Entry 3K4B (X-ray diffraction, 1.90 A resolution); this record covers chain A.

# Chain A
Molecule: Pyranose 2-oxidase
Organism: Trametes ochracea
Notes: EC 1.1.3.10
Reference sequence: Q7ZA32 (Q7ZA32_TRAOC); residue numbers follow UniProt; this construct covers 1-623
Amino-acid sequence (623 residues; each row starts with the number of its first residue):
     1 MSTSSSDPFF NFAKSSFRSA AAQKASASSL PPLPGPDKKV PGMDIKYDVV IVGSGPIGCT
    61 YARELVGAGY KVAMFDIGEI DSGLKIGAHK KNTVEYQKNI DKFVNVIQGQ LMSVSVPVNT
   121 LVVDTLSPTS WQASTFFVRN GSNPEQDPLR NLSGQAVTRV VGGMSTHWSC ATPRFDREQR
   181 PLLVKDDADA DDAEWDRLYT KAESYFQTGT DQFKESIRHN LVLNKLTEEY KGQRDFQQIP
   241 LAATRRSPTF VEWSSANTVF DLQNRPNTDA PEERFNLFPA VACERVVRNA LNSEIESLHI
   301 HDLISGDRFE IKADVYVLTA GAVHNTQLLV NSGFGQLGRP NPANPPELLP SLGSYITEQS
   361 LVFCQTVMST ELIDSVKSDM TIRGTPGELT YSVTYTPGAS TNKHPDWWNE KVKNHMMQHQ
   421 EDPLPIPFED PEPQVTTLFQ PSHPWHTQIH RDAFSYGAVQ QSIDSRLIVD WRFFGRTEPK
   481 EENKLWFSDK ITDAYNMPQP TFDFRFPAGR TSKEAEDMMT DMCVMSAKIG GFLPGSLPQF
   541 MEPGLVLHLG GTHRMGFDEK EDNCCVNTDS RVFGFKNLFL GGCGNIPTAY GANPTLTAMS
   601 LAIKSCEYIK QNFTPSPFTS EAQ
Unresolved in the structure: 1-45, 619-623
Construct notes: engineered mutation Ser-169 (Thr in Q7ZA32)
Covalent attachments: flavin-adenine dinucleotide (FAD) linked to His-167
Residues lining bound ligands: FAD (flavin-adenine dinucleotide): Val-52, Gly-53, Ser-54, Gly-55, Pro-56, Ile-57, Gly-58, Phe-75, Asp-76, Ile-77, Gly-78, Ile-107, Leu-111, Thr-158, Arg-159, Val-160, Gly-162, Gly-163, Met-164, Ser-165, Trp-168, Ser-169, Cys-170, Ala-171, Val-281, Ala-282, Cys-283, Thr-319, Ala-320, Gly-321, His-324, Phe-454, Leu-547, His-548, Gly-582, Cys-583, Asn-593, Pro-594, Thr-595

# In short
Flavin-adenine dinucleotide is covalently linked to His-167.
Chain A is Pyranose 2-oxidase (Trametes ochracea); the structure, Pyranose 2-oxidase T169S mutant, was
determined by X-ray diffraction (same publication as 3K4C).
